6VK4 - chains A and F of the 8 polymer chains in the assembly; structure by X-ray diffraction, 2.35 A resolution.

Chain A:
Name: Methane monooxygenase component A alpha chain
Source organism: Methylosinus trichosporium OB3b
UniProt: A0A2D2D5X0 (A0A2D2D5X0_METTR); residue numbers follow UniProt; this construct covers 1-526
Chain sequence (526 residues; numbered 1 to 526; the number before each row is that of its first residue):
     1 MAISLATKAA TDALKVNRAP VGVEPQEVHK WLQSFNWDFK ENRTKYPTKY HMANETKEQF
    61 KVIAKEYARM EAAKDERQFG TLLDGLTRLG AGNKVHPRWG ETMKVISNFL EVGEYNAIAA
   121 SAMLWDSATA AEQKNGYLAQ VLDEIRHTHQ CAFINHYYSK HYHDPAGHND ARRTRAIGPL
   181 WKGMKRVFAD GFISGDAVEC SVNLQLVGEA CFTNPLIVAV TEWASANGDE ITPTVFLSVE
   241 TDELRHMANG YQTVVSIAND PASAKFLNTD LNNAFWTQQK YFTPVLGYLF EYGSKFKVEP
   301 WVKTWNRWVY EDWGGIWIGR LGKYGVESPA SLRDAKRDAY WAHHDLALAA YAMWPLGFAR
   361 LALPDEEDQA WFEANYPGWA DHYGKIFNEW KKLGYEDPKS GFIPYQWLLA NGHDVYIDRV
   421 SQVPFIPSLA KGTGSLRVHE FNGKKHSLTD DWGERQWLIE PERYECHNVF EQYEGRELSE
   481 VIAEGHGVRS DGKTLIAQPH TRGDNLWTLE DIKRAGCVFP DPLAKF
Disordered / not traced: 1-11
Metal / ion sites: Fe ion site 1: Glu114, Glu144, His147 (together with benzoic acid); Fe ion site 2: Glu144, Glu209, Glu243, His246 (together with benzoic acid)
Small-molecule neighbours: benzoic acid (BEZ): Leu110, Glu114, Ala117, Glu144, His147, Phe188, Phe192, Leu204, Gly208, Glu209, Thr213, Leu216, Glu243, His246

Chain F:
Name: Methane monooxygenase
Source organism: Methylosinus trichosporium OB3b
UniProt: A0A2D2D5X7 (A0A2D2D5X7_METTR); residues 1-395 here = UniProt positions 1-395
Chain sequence (395 residues; numbered 1 to 395; the number before each row is that of its first residue):
     1 MSQPQSSQVT KRGLTDPERA AIIAAAVPDH ALDTQRKYHY FIQPRWKRLS EYEQLSCYAQ
    61 PNPDWIAGGL DWGDWTQKFH GGRPSWGNES TELRTTDWYR HRDPARRWHH PYVKDKSEEA
   121 RYTQRFLAAY SSEGSIRTID PYWRDEILNK YFGALLYSEY GLFNAHSSVG RDCLSDTIRQ
   181 TAVFAALDKV DNAQMIQMER LFIAKLVPGF DASTDVPKKI WTTDPIYSGA RATVQEIWQG
   241 VQDWNEILWA GHAVYDATFG QFARREFFQR LATVYGDTLT PFFTAQSQTY FQTTRGAIDD
   301 LFVYCLANDS EFGAHNRTFL NAWTEHYLAS SVAALKDFVG LYAKVEKVAG ATDRAGVSEA
   361 LQRVFGDWKI DYADKIGFRV DVDQKVDAVL AGYKN
Disordered / not traced: 1-3, 395

Interface between chain A and chain F:
Contacting residue pairs (10):
  Ala13(A) with Glu359(F); Arg363(F), hydrogen bond (backbone-side chain)
  Leu14(A) with Glu359(F); Gln362(F); Arg363(F)
  Arg18(A) with Asp367(F), salt bridge; Asp371(F), salt bridge
  Arg88(A) with Arg12(F), hydrogen bond (backbone-side chain)
  Leu89(A) with Arg12(F); Leu14(F), hydrophobic
Other interface residues (no listed pair), chain A (6 interface residues in all): Lys94
Other interface residues (no listed pair), chain F (9 interface residues in all): Thr15, Ile370

In short:
The interface between chain A and chain F involves 6 residues on one side and 9 on the other, with 2 hydrogen
bonds and 2 salt bridges. Polar contacts include Arg18(A)-Asp367(F), Arg18(A)-Asp371(F) and
Ala13(A)-Arg363(F). Chain A binds benzoic acid.
Chain A is Methane monooxygenase component A alpha chain and chain F is Methane monooxygenase, both from
Methylosinus trichosporium OB3b; the structure, Crystal Structure of Methylosinus trichosporium OB3b Soluble
Methane Monooxygenase Hydroxylase and Regulatory Component Complex, was determined by X-ray diffraction,
deposited together with 6VK5, 6VK6, 6VK7 and 6VK8.
